8JOL - chains A and B of the 3 polymer chains in the assembly; structure by electron microscopy, 3.00 A resolution.

[Chain A (and B)]
Molecule: Cell death protein 4
From: Caenorhabditis elegans
Notes: chain B of this document is another copy of the same molecule, construct and numbering; everything in this record applies to it too
Reference sequence: P30429 (CED4_CAEEL), isoform P30429-2; residue numbers follow UniProt; this construct covers 1-549
Sequence (549 residues; each row starts with the number of its first residue):
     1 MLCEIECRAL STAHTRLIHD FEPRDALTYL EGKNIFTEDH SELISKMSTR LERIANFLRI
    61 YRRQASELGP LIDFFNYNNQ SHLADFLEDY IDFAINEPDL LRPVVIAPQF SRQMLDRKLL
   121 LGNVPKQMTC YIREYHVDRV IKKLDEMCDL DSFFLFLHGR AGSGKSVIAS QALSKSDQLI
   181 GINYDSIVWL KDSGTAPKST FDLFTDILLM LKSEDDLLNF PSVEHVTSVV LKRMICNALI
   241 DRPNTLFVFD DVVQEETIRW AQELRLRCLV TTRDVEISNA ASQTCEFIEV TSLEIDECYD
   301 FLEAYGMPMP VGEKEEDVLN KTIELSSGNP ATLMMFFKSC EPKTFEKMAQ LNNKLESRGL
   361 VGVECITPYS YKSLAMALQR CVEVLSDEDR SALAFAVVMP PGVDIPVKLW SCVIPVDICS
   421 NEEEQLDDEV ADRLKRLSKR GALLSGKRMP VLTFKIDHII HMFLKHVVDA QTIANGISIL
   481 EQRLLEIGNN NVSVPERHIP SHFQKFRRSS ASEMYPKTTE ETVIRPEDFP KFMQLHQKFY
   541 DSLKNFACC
Not modelled in the structure: 417-423, 488-520, 544-549 (chain B: 99-105, 417-425, 488-520, 544-549)
Swiss-Prot annotation at these positions:
  - binding site (ATP): Tyr131, Gly162, Gly164, Lys165, Ser166, Val167, Arg273, Thr367, Tyr369
  - binding site (Mg(2+)): Ser166
  - mutagenesis: Gln80 to Cys549 (In n1162; reduces the number of apoptotic corpses and restores the number of male tail rays in an icd-1 RNAi background), Val230 (V230D: Loss of dimerization without affecting interaction with ced-9, loss of ced-3 activation and severe reduction in the number of cell corpses in embryos in a ced-1 mutant background ...), Arg233 (R233E: Severe reduction in the number of cell corpses in embryos in a ced-1 mutant background ...), Met234 (M234E: Loss of dimerization without affecting interaction with ced-9, loss of ced-3 activation and severe reduction in the number of cell corpses in embryos in a ced-1 mutant background ...), Asp250 to Asp251 (Severe reduction in the number of cell corpses in embryos in a ced-1 mutant background), Ile258 (I258N: In n1948; no effect on the interaction with mac-1), Ala394 (A394W: Reduced interaction with ced-3)
Ion coordination: Mg2+: Ser166 (together with ATP)
Residues lining bound ligands: ATP (adenosine-5'-triphosphate): Met128, Tyr131, Arg160, Ala161, Gly162, Ser163, Gly164, Lys165, Ser166, Val167, Gln171, Arg273, Phe301, Tyr305, Pro330, Ala331, Met334, Thr367, Pro368, Tyr369

[How chain A and chain B interact]
Contacting residue pairs (54):
  His19(A) - Met1(B)
  Asp20(A) - Arg63(B)
  Glu22(A) - Arg59(B)  salt bridge
  Glu22(A) - Arg63(B)  salt bridge
  Asp25(A) - His40(B)  salt bridge
  Arg50(A) - Arg63(B)
  Tyr77(A) - Thr37(B)
  Tyr77(A) - Asp39(B)  hydrogen bond
  Asn78(A) - Thr37(B)
  Asn78(A) - Gln64(B)  hydrogen bond (backbone-side chain)
  Asn79(A) - Asn34(B)  hydrogen bond (side chain-backbone)
  Asn79(A) - Ile35(B)
  Asn79(A) - Phe36(B)
  Asn79(A) - Gln64(B)
  Gln80(A) - Gln64(B)
  Asp116(A) - Asp151(B)
  Arg117(A) - Ile240(B)
  Leu119(A) - Arg265(B)
  Leu120(A) - Cys236(B)  hydrophobic
  Leu120(A) - Arg265(B)
  Leu121(A) - Arg233(B)
  Leu121(A) - Cys236(B)  hydrophobic
  Leu121(A) - Asn237(B)
  Val124(A) - Arg265(B)
  Pro125(A) - Arg265(B)
  Lys126(A) - Arg265(B)
  Lys126(A) - Ser282(B)
  Lys126(A) - Gln283(B)
  Met128(A) - Ser282(B)
  Asp206(A) - Val229(B)
  Leu209(A) - Val230(B)  hydrophobic
  Met210(A) - Arg233(B)
  Lys212(A) - Arg233(B)  hydrogen bond (backbone-side chain)
  Glu214(A) - Arg233(B)  salt bridge
  Glu214(A) - Asn237(B)
  Leu217(A) - Arg233(B)
  Phe220(A) - Val226(B)  hydrophobic
  Lys338(A) - Asn279(B)  hydrogen bond
  Glu341(A) - Lys435(B)
  Thr344(A) - Arg448(B)
  Lys347(A) - Asp432(B)  salt bridge
  Gln350(A) - Asp428(B)  hydrogen bond
  Lys354(A) - Glu429(B)  salt bridge
  Lys354(A) - Asp432(B)
  Arg358(A) - Glu429(B)  salt bridge
  Ile366(A) - Glu276(B)
  Ile366(A) - Asn279(B)
  Thr367(A) - Arg259(B)  hydrogen bond (backbone-side chain)
  Thr367(A) - Asn279(B)
  Pro368(A) - Arg259(B)  hydrogen bond (backbone-side chain)
  Pro368(A) - Asn279(B)
  Pro368(A) - Ala280(B)
  Pro368(A) - Ser282(B)
  Tyr369(A) - Arg259(B)  hydrogen bond (backbone-side chain)
Also at the interface, not in a pair above, chain A (41 interface residues in all): Phe21, His82, Asn123, Ser174, Leu190
Also at the interface, not in a pair above, chain B (35 interface residues in all): Glu255, Gln262, Glu263, Leu264, Ala281

[In short]
Chain A and chain B form an interface of 41 and 35 residues respectively, with 9 hydrogen bonds and 7 salt
bridges. Polar contacts include Glu22(A)-Arg59(B), Glu22(A)-Arg63(B) and Asp25(A)-His40(B). Chain A binds ATP.
Both chains are Cell death protein 4 (Caenorhabditis elegans). Entry 8JOL (cryo-EM structure of the
CED-4/CED-3 holoenzyme) was determined by electron microscopy, deposited together with 8JNS and 8JO0.
